7VM6 - chain U; structure by X-ray diffraction, 1.79 A resolution.

# Chain U
Molecule: Urokinase-type plasminogen activator chain B
Source organism: Homo sapiens
Reference sequence: P00749 (UROK_HUMAN); the construct lacks a stretch of the UniProt sequence and is renumbered around it, so the offset changes along the chain: 16-37 = UniProt 179-200; 38-60 = UniProt 205-227; 63-97 = UniProt 234-268; 98-110 = UniProt 271-283; 5 more segments
Sequence (248 residues; row label = number of the first residue in the row; note: 1 number in that range is skipped by the numbering (no residue carries it; nothing is unmodelled there); a row labelled like 37A-37D holds insertion residues (37A, then the next letters in order)):
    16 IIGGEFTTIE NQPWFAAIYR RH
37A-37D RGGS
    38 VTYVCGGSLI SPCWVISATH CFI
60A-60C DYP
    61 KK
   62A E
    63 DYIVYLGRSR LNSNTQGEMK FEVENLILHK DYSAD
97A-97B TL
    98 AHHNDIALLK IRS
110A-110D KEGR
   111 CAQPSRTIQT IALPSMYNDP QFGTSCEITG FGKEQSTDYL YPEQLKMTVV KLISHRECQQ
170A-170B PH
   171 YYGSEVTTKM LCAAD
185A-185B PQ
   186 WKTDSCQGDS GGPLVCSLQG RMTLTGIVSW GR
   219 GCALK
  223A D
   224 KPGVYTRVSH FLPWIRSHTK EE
Sequence notes: conflict Ala122 (Cys299 in P00749), Gln145 (Asn322 in P00749)
Disulfide bonds: Cys42-Cys58, Cys50-Cys111, Cys136-Cys201, Cys168-Cys182, Cys191-Cys220
Ligand contacts: 6-oxidanylnaphthalene-2-carboximidamide (7R8): Asp189, Ser190, Cys191, Gln192, Ser195, Val213, Ser214, Trp215, Gly216, Gly219, Cys220, Gly226
UniProt features mapped onto this chain:
  - active site (Charge relay system): His57, Asp102, Ser195
  - modified residue: Ser146 (Phosphoserine)

# Overview
Chain U binds 6-oxidanylnaphthalene-2-carboximidamide. UniProt lists 3 active-site residues.
Chain U is Urokinase-type plasminogen activator chain B (Homo sapiens); the structure, Crystal structure of
uPA in complex with 6-amidino-2-naphthol, was determined by X-ray diffraction, deposited together with 7VM7,
7VM4 and 7VM5.
